Entry 7PZN (electron microscopy, 3.20 A resolution); this record covers chains C and M of the 5 polymer chains in the assembly.

Chain C:
Name: Capsid protein
From: Hepatitis B virus genotype D subtype ayw (isolate France/Tiollais/1979)
UniProtKB: P03146 (CAPSD_HBVD3); residues 1-183 here = UniProt positions 1-183
Sequence (183 residues; each row starts with the number of its first residue):
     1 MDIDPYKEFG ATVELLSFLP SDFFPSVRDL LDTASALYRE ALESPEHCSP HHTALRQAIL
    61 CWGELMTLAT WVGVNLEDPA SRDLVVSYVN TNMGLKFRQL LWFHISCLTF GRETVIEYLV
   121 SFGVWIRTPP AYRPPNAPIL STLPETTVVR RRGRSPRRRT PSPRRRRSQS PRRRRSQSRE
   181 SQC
Not modelled in the structure: 144-183
Small-molecule neighbours:
  - fragment of triton x-100 (TRT), molecule 1: P5, V13, C61, W62, L65, N92, M93, L95, K96, F97, Q99, L100
  - fragment of triton x-100 (TRT), molecule 2: Q57, L60, C61, E64
UniProt features mapped onto this chain:
  - region: S155 to Q177 (3 X 8 AA repeats of S-P-R-R-R-[PR]-S-Q), Q177 to C183 (RNA binding)
  - motif: R158 to R175 (Bipartite nuclear localization signal)
  - modified residue (Phosphoserine): S155, S162, S170
  - natural variant: T33 (T33N: In strain: Latvia), A80 (A80I: In strain: Latvia), F97 (F97L: Frequent mutation in chronic HBV carriers)
  - mutagenesis: S155 (S155A: Complete loss of replication), S162 (S162A: Complete loss of pregenomic RNA encapsidation and replication), S170 (S170A: Partial loss of replication)

Chain M:
Name: SLLGRM, modelled as poly-A
Sequence (10 residues; numbered 260 to 269; the number before each row is that of its first residue; X marks 4 residues of unknown identity (built as UNK)):
   260 XXXXSLLGRM
Not modelled in the structure: 264-269

Chain C / chain M interface:
Chain C residues in contact with chain M, 5 residues: N75, L76, E77, D78, S81

In short:
No residue of chain C is in contact with chain M. Bound to chain C: fragment of triton x-100. Curated
annotation (UniProt) lists 3 mutagenesis sites on chain C.
Chain C is Capsid protein (Hepatitis B virus genotype D subtype ayw (isolate France/Tiollais/1979)) and chain
M is SLLGRM, modelled as poly-A; the structure, wt HBc capsid like particles in complex with inhibitory
peptide SLLGRM and Triton X-100, was determined by electron microscopy, deposited together with 7PZ9, 7PZI,
7PZK, 7PZL and 7PZM.
